PDB entry 1S0I | X-ray diffraction, 1.60 A resolution | chain A

Chain A:
Molecule: trans-sialidase
Source organism: Trypanosoma cruzi
Notes: EC 3.2.1.18
Reference sequence: Q26966 (Q26966_TRYCR); residues 1-634 here correspond to UniProt positions 2-635 (UniProt number = residue number + 1)
Sequence (648 residues; numbered -13 to 634; the number before each row is that of its first residue; numbers below 1 keep their minus sign (Met-13 is residue -13)):
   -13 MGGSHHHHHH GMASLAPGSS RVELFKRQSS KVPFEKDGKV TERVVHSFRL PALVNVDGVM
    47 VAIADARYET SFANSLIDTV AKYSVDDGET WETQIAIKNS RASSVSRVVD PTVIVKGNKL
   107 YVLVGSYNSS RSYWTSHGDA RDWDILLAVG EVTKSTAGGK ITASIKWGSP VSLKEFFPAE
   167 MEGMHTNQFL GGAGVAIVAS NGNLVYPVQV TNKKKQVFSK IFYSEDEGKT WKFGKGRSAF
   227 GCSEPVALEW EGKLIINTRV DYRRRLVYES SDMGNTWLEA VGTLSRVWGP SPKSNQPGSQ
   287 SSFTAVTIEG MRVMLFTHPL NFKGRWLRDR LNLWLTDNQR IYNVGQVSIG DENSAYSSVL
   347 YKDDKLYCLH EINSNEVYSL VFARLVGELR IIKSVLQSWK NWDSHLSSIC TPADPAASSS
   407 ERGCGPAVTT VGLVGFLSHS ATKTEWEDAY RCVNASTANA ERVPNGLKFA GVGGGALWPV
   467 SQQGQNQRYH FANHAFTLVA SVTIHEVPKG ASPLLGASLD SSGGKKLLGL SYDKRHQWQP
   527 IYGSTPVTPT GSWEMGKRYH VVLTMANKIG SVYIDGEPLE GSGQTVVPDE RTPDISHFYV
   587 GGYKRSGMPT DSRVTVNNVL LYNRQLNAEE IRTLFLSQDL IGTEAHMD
Unresolved in the structure: -13 to 0, 400-408, 633-634
Disulfides: Cys396-Cys410
Differences from the reference sequence: cloning artifact (-13 to 0); engineered mutation Phe58 (Asn59 in Q26966), Ala59 (Asp60 in Q26966), Lys495 (Ser496 in Q26966), Gly496 (Val497 in Q26966), Lys520 (Glu521 in Q26966), Gly593 (Asp594 in Q26966), Asp597 (Ile598 in Q26966), Arg599 (His600 in Q26966)

In short:
Chain A is trans-sialidase (Trypanosoma cruzi); the structure, Trypanosoma cruzi trans-sialidase in complex
with sialyl-lactose (Michaelis complex), was determined by X-ray diffraction, deposited together with 2AH2 and
1S0J.
